Entry 8A44 (X-ray diffraction, 2.49 A resolution); this record covers chains A and D of the 4 polymer chains in the assembly.

== Chain A ==
Protein: Duffy binding protein
Organism: Plasmodium vivax
UniProt: A0A7M1C9Q0 (A0A7M1C9Q0_PLAVI); residues 215-508 here correspond to UniProt positions 5-298 (UniProt number = residue number - 210)
Chain sequence (294 residues; each row starts with the number of its first residue):
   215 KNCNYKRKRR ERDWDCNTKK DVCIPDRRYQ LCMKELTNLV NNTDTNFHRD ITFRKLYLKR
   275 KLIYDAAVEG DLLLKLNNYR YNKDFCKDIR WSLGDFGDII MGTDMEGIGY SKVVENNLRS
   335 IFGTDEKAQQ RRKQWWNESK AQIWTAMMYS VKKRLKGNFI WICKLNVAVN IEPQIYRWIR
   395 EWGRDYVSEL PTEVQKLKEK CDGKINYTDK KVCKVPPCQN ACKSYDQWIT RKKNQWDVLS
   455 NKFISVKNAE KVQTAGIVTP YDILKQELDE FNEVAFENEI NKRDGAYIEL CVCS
Not modelled in the structure: 215
Disulfides: Cys-217/Cys-246, Cys-230/Cys-237, Cys-300/Cys-377, Cys-415/Cys-432, Cys-427/Cys-507, Cys-436/Cys-505

== Chain D ==
Protein: Light chain of monoclonal antibody DB1
Organism: Homo sapiens
Notes: antibody fragment or engineered binder
Chain sequence (213 residues; row label = number of the first residue in the row):
    21 IVMTQSPSSL SASVGDRVTI TCRASQTISS YLNWYQQKPG KAPKLLIYAA SSLQSGVPSR
    81 FSGSGSGTDF TLTISSLQPE DFATYYCQQS YSTPLITFGQ GTRLEIKRTV AAPSVFIFPP
   141 SDEQLKSGTA SVVCLLNNFY PREAKVQWKV DNALQSGNSQ ESVTEQDSKD STYSLSSTLT
   201 LSKADYEKHK VYACEVTHQG LSSPVTKSFN RGE
Disulfides: Cys-42/Cys-107, Cys-154/Cys-214

== How chain A and chain D interact ==
Pairs across the interface - 6 pairs, chain A then chain D:
  Thr-259(A) with Ser-75(D), hydrogen bond (backbone-side chain)
  Asn-260(A) with Gln-74(D); Ser-75(D), hydrogen bond
  Phe-261(A) with Leu-65(D), hydrophobic; Tyr-68(D), hydrophobic; Gln-74(D), hydrogen bond (backbone-side chain)
Interface residues without a listed pair, chain A (6 interface residues in all): Asp-258, Asp-339, Glu-340
Interface residues without a listed pair, chain D (6 interface residues in all): Thr-113, Pro-114

== In short ==
Chain A and chain D each contribute 6 residues to their interface; the contacts include 3 hydrogen bonds.
Polar contacts include Thr-259(A)/Ser-75(D), Asn-260(A)/Ser-75(D) and Phe-261(A)/Gln-74(D).
Here chain A is Duffy binding protein (Plasmodium vivax) and chain D is Light chain of monoclonal antibody DB1
(Homo sapiens). Entry 8A44 (Plasmodium vivax Duffy binding protein region II bound the DARC ectodomain and
monoclonal antibody DB1) was determined by X-ray diffraction.
